8B1G - chains A and B of the 3 polymer chains in the assembly; structure by X-ray diffraction, 2.50 A resolution.

Chain A:
Protein: Dipeptide and tripeptide permease B
From: Escherichia coli
Reference sequence: P36837 (DTPB_ECOLI); residue numbers follow UniProt; this construct covers 1-489
Sequence (489 residues; row label = number of the first residue in the row):
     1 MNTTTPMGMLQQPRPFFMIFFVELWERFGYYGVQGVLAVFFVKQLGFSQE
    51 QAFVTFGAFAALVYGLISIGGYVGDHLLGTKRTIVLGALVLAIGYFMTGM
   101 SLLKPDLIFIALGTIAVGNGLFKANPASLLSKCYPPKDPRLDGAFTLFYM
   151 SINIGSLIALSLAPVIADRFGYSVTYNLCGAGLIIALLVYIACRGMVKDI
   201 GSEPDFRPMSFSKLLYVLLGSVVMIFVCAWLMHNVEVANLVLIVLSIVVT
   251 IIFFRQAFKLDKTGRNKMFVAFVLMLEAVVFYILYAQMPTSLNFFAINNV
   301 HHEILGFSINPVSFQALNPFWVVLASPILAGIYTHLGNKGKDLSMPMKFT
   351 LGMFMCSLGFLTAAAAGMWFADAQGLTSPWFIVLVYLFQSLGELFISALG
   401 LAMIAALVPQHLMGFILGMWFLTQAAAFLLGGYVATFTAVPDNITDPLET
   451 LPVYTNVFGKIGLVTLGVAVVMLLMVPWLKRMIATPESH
Unresolved in the structure: 1-10, 257-265, 333-342, 409-412, 485-489
What the authors report for this chain:
  - binding site for Ala-trp: Arg27, Asn153, Tyr285, Asn318, Glu393, Phe428
  - conformationally variable residues (side-chain flip): Tyr64, Gln424

Chain B:
Protein: Nanobody 132
From: Lama glama
Notes: antibody fragment or engineered binder
Sequence (127 residues; each row starts with the number of its first residue):
     2 VQLVESGGGLVQAGGSLRLSCAASGPTLSNYAVGWFRQAPGKEREFVAGI
    52 NWSSGLRYKDVVKGRFTVSRDNVKDTVYLQMNSLKPEDTAVYYCAARFGG
   102 MLPLQPSGYANWGQGTQVTVSSHHHHH
Disulfides: Cys22-Cys95

How chain A and chain B interact:
Residue-residue contacts (45; chain A residue first):
  Lys43(A) - Ser30(B)  hydrogen bond (side chain-backbone)
  Lys43(A) - Trp53(B)  hydrogen bond (side chain-backbone)
  Asp168(A) - Pro27(B)
  Asp168(A) - Thr28(B)
  Asp168(A) - Asn31(B)  hydrogen bond
  Asp168(A) - Tyr32(B)  hydrogen bond
  Phe294(A) - Trp53(B)  hydrophobic
  Ile297(A) - Arg98(B)  hydrogen bond (backbone-side chain)
  Ile297(A) - Gly100(B)
  Asn298(A) - Arg98(B)
  Asn298(A) - Met102(B)
  Val300(A) - Arg98(B)  hydrogen bond (backbone-side chain)
  His301(A) - Ser108(B)
  His302(A) - Arg98(B)  hydrogen bond
  His302(A) - Phe99(B)
  Ser308(A) - Ala111(B)
  Asn310(A) - Phe99(B)
  Pro311(A) - Phe99(B)  hydrophobic
  Val312(A) - Phe99(B)  hydrophobic
  Gln374(A) - Pro104(B)
  Gln374(A) - Leu105(B)
  Gln374(A) - Gln106(B)  hydrogen bond (side chain-backbone)
  Gln374(A) - Ser108(B)  hydrogen bond
  Gln374(A) - Gly109(B)
  Leu376(A) - Arg98(B)
  Leu376(A) - Gly109(B)
  Asp442(A) - Asn52(B)  hydrogen bond (backbone-side chain)
  Asp442(A) - Ser54(B)  hydrogen bond (backbone-side chain)
  Asp442(A) - Gly56(B)
  Asn443(A) - Gly56(B)
  Ile444(A) - Asn52(B)  hydrogen bond (backbone-side chain)
  Ile444(A) - Gly101(B)
  Ile444(A) - Met102(B)
  Thr445(A) - Asn52(B)
  Thr445(A) - Gly56(B)
  Thr445(A) - Leu57(B)
  Thr445(A) - Arg58(B)
  Thr445(A) - Gly101(B)
  Thr445(A) - Met102(B)
  Thr445(A) - Leu103(B)  hydrogen bond (backbone-backbone)
  Asp446(A) - Arg58(B)  salt bridge
  Asp446(A) - Met102(B)
  Pro447(A) - Arg58(B)
  Pro447(A) - Met102(B)
  Thr450(A) - Met102(B)
Interface residues without a listed pair, chain A (26 interface residues in all): Val39, Val42, Arg169, Asn299, Val440
Interface residues without a listed pair, chain B (24 interface residues in all): Val2

Overview:
26 residues of chain A and 24 residues of chain B are in contact, with 13 hydrogen bonds and 1 salt bridge.
Among the polar pairs are Asp446(A)-Arg58(B), Lys43(A)-Ser30(B) and Lys43(A)-Trp53(B). The paper reports a
binding site for Ala-trp at Arg27(A), Asn153(A) and Tyr285(A) among others; conformational variability at
Tyr64(A) and Gln424(A).
Chain A is Dipeptide and tripeptide permease B (Escherichia coli) and chain B is Nanobody 132 (Lama glama);
the structure, DtpB-Nb132-AW, was determined by X-ray diffraction, deposited together with 8B17, 8B19, 8B1C,
8B1D, 8B1I, 8B1J and 8B1K.
